PDB entry 2WTO | X-ray diffraction, 1.85 A resolution | chains A and B

# Chain A (and B)
Name: ORF131 protein
From: Ralstonia metallidurans CH34
Notes: chain B of this document is another copy of the same molecule, construct and numbering; everything in this record applies to it too
Reference sequence: Q58AL9 (Q58AL9_RALME); residues -22 to 108 here correspond to UniProt positions 1-131 (UniProt number = residue number + 23)
Sequence (131 residues; numbered -22 to 108; the number before each row is that of its first residue; numbers below 1 keep their minus sign (Met-22 is residue -22)):
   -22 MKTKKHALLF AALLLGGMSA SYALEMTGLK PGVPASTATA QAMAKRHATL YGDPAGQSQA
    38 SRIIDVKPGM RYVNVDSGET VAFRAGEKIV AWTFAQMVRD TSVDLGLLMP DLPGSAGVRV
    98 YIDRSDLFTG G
Unresolved in the structure: -22 to 12, 106-108 (chain B: -22 to 13, 105-108)
Bound ions: Mg2+: Asp100 (shared with Asp100(B) of chain B)

# Chain A / chain B interface
Pairs across the interface (20):
  Ser38(A) - Arg48(B)
  Ser38(A) - Tyr49(B)  hydrogen bond
  Arg39(A) - Tyr49(B)  hydrogen bond
  Arg39(A) - Asn51(B)
  Ile40(A) - Lys44(B)  hydrogen bond (backbone-side chain)
  Asp42(A) - Lys44(B)  salt bridge
  Tyr49(A) - Ser38(B)  hydrogen bond
  Tyr49(A) - Arg39(B)  hydrogen bond
  Tyr49(A) - Glu56(B)  hydrogen bond
  Asn51(A) - Arg39(B)
  Asn51(A) - Asn51(B)  hydrogen bond (side chain-backbone)
  Asn51(A) - Val52(B)
  Asn51(A) - Asp53(B)
  Asn51(A) - Glu56(B)  hydrogen bond
  Val52(A) - Asn51(B)
  Asp53(A) - Asn51(B)
  Glu56(A) - Tyr49(B)  hydrogen bond
  Glu56(A) - Asn51(B)  hydrogen bond
  Asp100(A) - Asp100(B)
  Arg101(A) - Arg101(B)
Also at the interface, not in a pair above, chain A (15 interface residues in all): Ile41, Val50, Arg61, Asp103
Also at the interface, not in a pair above, chain B (14 interface residues in all): Met47, Val50, Asp77

# Overview
15 residues of chain A face 14 of chain B across their interface, with 10 hydrogen bonds and 1 salt bridge.
Polar pairs include Asp42(A)-Lys44(B), Ser38(A)-Tyr49(B) and Arg39(A)-Tyr49(B).
Chain A and chain B are both ORF131 protein (Ralstonia metallidurans CH34); the structure, Crystal Structure
of Apo-form Czce from C. metallidurans CH34, was determined by X-ray diffraction, deposited together with
2WTP.
